Entry 1BD4 (X-ray diffraction, 2.20 A resolution); this record covers chains D and A of the 4 polymer chains in the assembly.

== Chain D (and A) ==
Molecule: Uracil phosphoribosyltransferase
Source organism: Toxoplasma gondii
Notes: EC 2.4.2.9; engineered mutation(s): C128V; chain A of this document is another copy of the same molecule, construct and numbering; everything in this record applies to it too
UniProt: Q26998 (UPP_TOXGO); residues 2-244 here = UniProt positions 2-244
Sequence (243 residues; each row starts with the number of its first residue):
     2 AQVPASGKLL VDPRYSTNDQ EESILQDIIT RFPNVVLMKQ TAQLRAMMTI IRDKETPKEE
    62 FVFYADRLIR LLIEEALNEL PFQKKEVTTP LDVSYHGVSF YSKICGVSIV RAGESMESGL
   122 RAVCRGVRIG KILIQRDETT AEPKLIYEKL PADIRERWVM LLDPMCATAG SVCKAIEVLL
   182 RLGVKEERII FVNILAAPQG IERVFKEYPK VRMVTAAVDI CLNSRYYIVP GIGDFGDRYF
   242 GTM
Unresolved in the structure: 2-20
Differences from the reference sequence: conflict Q84 (Glu in Q26998), V128 (Cys in Q26998), E157 (Asp in Q26998)
Swiss-Prot annotation at these positions:
  - binding site (GTP): K59, R68, Y102 to I105, R129, R158
  - binding site (5-phospho-alpha-D-ribose 1-diphosphate): R112, R137, D164 to S172, D235
  - binding site (uracil): I229, G234 to F236
  - mutagenesis: K59 (K59A: GTP-induced enzymatic activation is reduced 4-fold), R68 (R68A: GTP-induced enzymatic activation is reduced 2-fold), K150 (K150A: GTP-induced enzymatic activation is reduced 4-fold), D235 (D235A/N: No enzymatic activity)
Small-molecule neighbours: uracil (URA): M166, A168, Y227, Y228, I229, G234, D235, F236

== Interface between chain D and chain A ==
Pairs across the interface (95; chain D residue first):
  K40(D) with K40(A)
  T42(D) with N79(A)
  A43(D) with N79(A); F83(A), hydrophobic; V99(A); F101(A)
  Q44(D) with L78(A), hydrogen bond (side chain-backbone); N79(A); F101(A)
  R46(D) with Y96(A); G98(A); V99(A)
  A47(D) with V99(A); F101(A), hydrophobic
  M49(D) with Y96(A)
  T50(D) with V88(A); Y96(A); G98(A); V99(A)
  R53(D) with T90(A); P91(A); Y96(A)
  D54(D) with T89(A)
  K55(D) with T89(A), hydrogen bond (backbone-backbone); T90(A); P91(A), hydrogen bond (side chain-backbone); D93(A), salt bridge
  E61(D) with R126(A), salt bridge
  F64(D) with A123(A); V124(A); R126(A)
  R68(D) with E75(A), salt bridge; L78(A); V124(A)
  R71(D) with R71(A)
  L72(D) with E75(A)
  E75(D) with Q44(A); R68(A), salt bridge; L72(A)
  L78(D) with Q44(A), hydrogen bond (backbone-side chain); R68(A)
  N79(D) with T42(A), hydrogen bond; A43(A); Q44(A)
  F83(D) with A43(A), hydrophobic
  V88(D) with D54(A)
  T89(D) with D54(A); K55(A), hydrogen bond (backbone-backbone)
  T90(D) with R53(A); K55(A); P231(A), hydrogen bond (side chain-backbone); G232(A), hydrogen bond (side chain-backbone)
  P91(D) with R53(A); K55(A); I233(A); G234(A); R239(A)
  L92(D) with N224(A); Y228(A), hydrophobic; I229(A); P231(A); G234(A)
  V94(D) with V230(A), hydrophobic; P231(A), hydrophobic
  S95(D) with P231(A)
  Y96(D) with R46(A), hydrogen bond; M49(A); T50(A); R53(A), hydrogen bond
  H97(D) with R46(A), hydrogen bond (backbone-side chain)
  G98(D) with R46(A); T50(A)
  V99(D) with A43(A); A47(A); T50(A)
  F101(D) with A43(A); Q44(A); A47(A), hydrophobic
  A123(D) with F64(A)
  V124(D) with F64(A); R68(A)
  R126(D) with E61(A), salt bridge; F64(A); Y65(A)
  N224(D) with L92(A)
  Y228(D) with L92(A), hydrophobic
  I229(D) with L92(A)
  P231(D) with T90(A); L92(A); V94(A), hydrophobic
  G232(D) with T90(A), hydrogen bond (backbone-side chain)
  I233(D) with P91(A)
  G234(D) with P91(A); L92(A)
  R239(D) with P91(A)
Other interface residues (no listed pair), chain D (45 interface residues in all): Y65, V230
Other interface residues (no listed pair), chain A (49 interface residues in all): E60, E76, K86, S95, H97

== In short ==
45 residues of chain D face 49 of chain A across their interface; the contacts include 12 hydrogen bonds and 5
salt bridges. Polar contacts include K55(D)-D93(A), E61(D)-R126(A) and R68(D)-E75(A). Chain D binds uracil.
Both chains are Uracil phosphoribosyltransferase (Toxoplasma gondii). Entry 1BD4 (Uprt-uracil complex) was
determined by X-ray diffraction (same publication as 1UPF, 1BD3 and 1UPU).
